PDB entry 9OB2 | X-ray diffraction, 2.12 A resolution | chains A and B

# Chain A
Molecule: Cyclin-dependent kinase 2
From: Homo sapiens
Notes: EC 2.7.11.22
UniProtKB: P24941 (CDK2_HUMAN); residues 1-298 here = UniProt positions 1-298
Sequence (301 residues; row label = number of the first residue in the row; numbers below 1 keep their minus sign (Ser-2 is residue -2)):
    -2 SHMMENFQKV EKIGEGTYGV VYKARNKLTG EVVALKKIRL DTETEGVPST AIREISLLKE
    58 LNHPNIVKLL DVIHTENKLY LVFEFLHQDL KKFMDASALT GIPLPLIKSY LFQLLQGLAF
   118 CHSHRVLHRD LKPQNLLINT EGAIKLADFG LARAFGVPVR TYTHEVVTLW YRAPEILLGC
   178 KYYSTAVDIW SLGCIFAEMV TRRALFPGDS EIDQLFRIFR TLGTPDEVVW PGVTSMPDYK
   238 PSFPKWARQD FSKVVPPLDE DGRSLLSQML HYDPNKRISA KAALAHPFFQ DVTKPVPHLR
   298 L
Not modelled in the structure: -2 to 0
Modified residues: Thr160 (phosphothreonine; TPO)
Differences from the reference sequence: expression tag (-2 to 0)
Residues lining bound ligands: A1CAE ((1R,3R)-3-(3-{2-[4-(methanesulfonyl)phenyl]acetamido}-1H-pyrazol-5-yl)cyclopentyl (1-methylcyclopropyl)carbamate): Glu8, Lys9, Ile10, Tyr15, Val18, Lys20, Ala31, Lys33, Val64, Phe80, Glu81, Phe82, Leu83, His84, Gln85, Asp86, Gln131, Asn132, Leu134, Ala144, Asp145
Curated features (UniProtKB/Swiss-Prot):
  - active site: Asp127 (Proton acceptor)
  - binding site (ATP): Ile10 to Val18, Lys33, Glu81 to Leu83, Asp86, Lys129 to Asn132, Asp145
  - binding site (Mg(2+)): Asn132, Asp145
  - site (CDK7 binding): Lys9, Lys88, Lys89, Leu166
  - modified residue: Met1 (N-acetylmethionine), Lys6 (N6-acetyllysine), Thr14 (Phosphothreonine), Tyr15 (Phosphotyrosine), Tyr19 (Phosphotyrosine), Thr160 (Phosphothreonine)
  - natural variant: Pro45 (P45L: In a glioblastoma multiforme sample)
  - mutagenesis: Lys9 (K9F: Reduced phosphorylation by CAK), Thr14 (T14A: 2-fold increase in activity), Tyr15 (Y15F: 2-fold increase in activity), Lys88 to Lys89 (Reduced phosphorylation by CAK), Thr160 (T160A: Abolishes activity), Leu166 (L166R: Reduced phosphorylation by CAK and reduced kinase activity)

# Chain B
Molecule: G1/S-specific cyclin-E1
From: Homo sapiens
UniProtKB: P24864 (CCNE1_HUMAN); residues 96-378 here = UniProt positions 96-378
Sequence (285 residues; each row starts with the number of its first residue):
    94 GSIIAPSRGS PLPVLSWANR EEVWKIMLNK EKTYLRDQHF LEQHPLLQPK MRAILLDWLM
   154 EVCEVYKLHR ETFYLAQDFF DRYMATQENV VKTLLQLIGI SSLFIAAKLE EIYPPKLHQF
   214 AYVTDGACSG DEILTMELMI MKALKWRLSP LTIVSWLNVY MQVAYLNDLH EVLLPQYPQQ
   274 IFIQIAELLD LCVLDVDCLE FPYGILAASA LYHFSSSELM QKVSGYQWCD IENCVKWMVP
   334 FAMVIRETGS SKLKHFRGVA DEDAHNIQTH RDSLDLLDKA RAKKA
Not modelled in the structure: 94-101, 376-378
Differences from the reference sequence: expression tag (94-95)
Curated features (UniProtKB/Swiss-Prot):
  - modified residue: Ser103 (Phosphoserine)

# Interface between chain A and chain B
Residue-residue contacts (69):
  Leu37(A) - Leu231(B)  hydrophobic
  Thr41(A) - Leu210(B)
  Thr41(A) - Leu227(B)
  Glu42(A) - Phe197(B)
  Glu42(A) - Lys201(B)  hydrogen bond (backbone-side chain)
  Glu42(A) - Lys209(B)
  Glu42(A) - Leu210(B)  hydrogen bond (side chain-backbone)
  Glu42(A) - Leu227(B)
  Gly43(A) - Leu227(B)
  Gly43(A) - Glu230(B)
  Val44(A) - Lys201(B)  hydrogen bond (backbone-side chain)
  Val44(A) - Glu230(B)  hydrogen bond (backbone-side chain)
  Val44(A) - Leu231(B)  hydrophobic
  Val44(A) - Met234(B)  hydrophobic
  Ser46(A) - Lys201(B)
  Ile49(A) - Lys201(B)
  Ile49(A) - Leu202(B)  hydrophobic
  Ile49(A) - Met234(B)  hydrophobic
  Ile49(A) - Leu241(B)  hydrophobic
  Arg50(A) - Leu202(B)  hydrogen bond (side chain-backbone)
  Arg50(A) - Glu204(B)
  Ile52(A) - Trp239(B)  hydrophobic
  Ser53(A) - Trp239(B)
  Ser53(A) - Ser242(B)  hydrogen bond
  Lys56(A) - Lys238(B)
  Lys56(A) - Trp239(B)
  Lys56(A) - Arg240(B)
  Glu57(A) - Lys123(B)  salt bridge
  Glu57(A) - Tyr127(B)  hydrogen bond
  Glu57(A) - Arg240(B)
  Glu57(A) - Ser242(B)
  Val69(A) - Trp239(B)
  His71(A) - Leu231(B)
  His71(A) - Lys235(B)
  His119(A) - Trp110(B)
  Ser120(A) - Glu115(B)
  Ser120(A) - Val116(B)
  Ser120(A) - Ile119(B)
  His121(A) - Ile119(B)
  Arg122(A) - Val116(B)
  Arg122(A) - Leu244(B)
  Arg150(A) - Glu203(B)  salt bridge
  Phe152(A) - Trp110(B)  hydrophobic
  Phe152(A) - Leu266(B)  hydrophobic
  Val154(A) - Asn251(B)
  Val154(A) - Val252(B)  hydrogen bond (backbone-backbone)
  Val154(A) - Val265(B)  hydrophobic
  Pro155(A) - Asn251(B)
  Pro155(A) - Gln255(B)
  Pro155(A) - Val265(B)
  Pro155(A) - Leu266(B)
  Pro155(A) - Leu267(B)
  Pro155(A) - Pro268(B)  hydrophobic
  Val156(A) - Leu266(B)  hydrogen bond (backbone-backbone)
  Val156(A) - Pro268(B)
  Arg157(A) - His162(B)  hydrogen bond
  Arg157(A) - Glu203(B)  salt bridge
  Arg157(A) - Asp356(B)
  Tyr159(A) - Ile205(B)
  Thr160(A) - Ile205(B)
  His161(A) - Tyr206(B)
  Lys178(A) - Glu355(B)  salt bridge
  Tyr179(A) - Leu267(B)  hydrophobic
  Tyr179(A) - Pro268(B)
  Ser181(A) - Leu266(B)
  Thr182(A) - Trp110(B)
  Ser276(A) - Ser109(B)  hydrogen bond (side chain-backbone)
  Ser276(A) - Trp110(B)
  Lys278(A) - Asn112(B)
Interface residues without a listed pair, chain A (37 interface residues in all): Leu54, Leu76, Gly153, Thr158
Interface residues without a listed pair, chain B (43 interface residues in all): Ala111, Met120, Ile198, Tyr270, Asn359

# Summary
The interface between chain A and chain B involves 37 residues on one side and 43 on the other, with 11
hydrogen bonds and 4 salt bridges. Polar contacts include Glu57(A)-Lys123(B), Arg150(A)-Glu203(B) and
Arg157(A)-Glu203(B). Bound to chain A: compound A1CAE.
Chain A is Cyclin-dependent kinase 2 and chain B is G1/S-specific cyclin-E1, both from Homo sapiens; the
structure, CDK2/CyclinE bound to compound 11 with P-loop in the EE and CC conformations, was determined by
X-ray diffraction.
